PDB entry 2V83 | X-ray diffraction, 2.40 A resolution | chains B and E of the 5 polymer chains in the assembly

Chain B:
Name: Vdj recombination-activating protein 2
Organism: Mus musculus
UniProt: P21784 (RAG2_MOUSE); residue numbers follow UniProt; this construct covers 414-487
Chain sequence (82 residues; numbered 406 to 487; the number before each row is that of its first residue):
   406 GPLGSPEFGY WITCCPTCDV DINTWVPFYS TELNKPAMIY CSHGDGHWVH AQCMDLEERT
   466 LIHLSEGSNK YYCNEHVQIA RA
Not modelled in the structure: 406-408
Construct notes: expression tag (406-413)
Metal / ion sites: Zn2+ site 1: Cys419, Cys423, His455, Cys458; Zn2+ site 2: Cys446, His452, Cys478, His481
Curated features (UniProtKB/Swiss-Prot):
  - zinc finger: Trp416 to Ile484 (PHD-type)
  - binding site (Zn(2+)): Cys419, Cys423, Cys446, His452, His455, Cys458, Cys478, His481
  - mutagenesis: Tyr415 (Y415A: Abolishes binding to H3K4me3 without affecting phosphoinositide-binding), Lys440 (K440A: Binds PtdIns(4,5)P2 at wild-type level), Met443 (M443A: Abolishes binding to H3K4me3 without affecting phosphoinositide-binding), Tyr445 (Y445A/D: Still binds H3K4me3 and H3R2me2 but with reduced affinity), Trp453 (W453R: Abolishes binding to H3K4me3 without affecting phosphoinositide-binding. Impairs enzymatic activity of the RAG complex), Arg464 (R464A: Leads to a strong reduction in PtdIns(4,5)P2-binding), His468 (H468A: Leads to a strong reduction in PtdIns(4,5)P2-binding)
From the paper describing this entry:
  - mutagenesis - Y415A, M443A, W453A, W453R: abolished binding to H3K4me3
  - mutagenesis - Y445F: decreased binding to H3K4me3
  - disease-associated variants - C478Y, H481P: decreased stability (proposed by the authors, not directly observed)
  - disease-associated variants - W453R: abolished binding to K4me3
  - mutagenesis - Y415A, M443A, W453A, W453R: abolished binding to Histone H3 (chain E)
  - mutagenesis - Y445F: decreased binding to Histone H3 (chain E)
  - disease-associated variants - W416L, K440N: decreased binding to Histone H3 (chain E) (proposed by the authors, not directly observed)
  - mutagenesis - Y445A, Y445D: decreased binding to R2 and K4 methylated H3 peptides
  - mutagenesis - Y445D (3- to 4-fold): decreased binding to K4me3/R2me2

Chain E:
Name: Histone H3
Notes: fragment: h3 (1-21), biotinilated at c-terminus
UniProt: Q5TEC6 (Q5TEC6_HUMAN); residues 1-9 here correspond to UniProt positions 2-10 (UniProt number = residue number + 1)
Chain sequence (9 residues; row label = number of the first residue in the row):
     1 ARTKQTARK
Modified positions: Lys4 (n-trimethyllysine; M3L)
Curated features (UniProtKB/Swiss-Prot):
  - modified residue: Arg2 (Asymmetric dimethylarginine), Thr3 (Phosphothreonine), Lys4 (Allysine), Gln5 (5-glutamyl dopamine), Thr6 (Phosphothreonine), Arg8 (Citrulline), Lys9 (N6,N6,N6-trimethyllysine)
From the paper describing this entry:
  - post-translational modification sites: Lys4

Interface between chain B and chain E:
Pairs across the interface (33):
  Phe413(B) - Lys4(E)
  Gly414(B) - Lys4(E)
  Tyr415(B) - Lys4(E)
  Tyr415(B) - Gln5(E)  hydrogen bond
  Ser435(B) - Lys9(E)  hydrogen bond (backbone-side chain)
  Thr436(B) - Gln5(E)  hydrogen bond (side chain-backbone)
  Thr436(B) - Thr6(E)
  Thr436(B) - Ala7(E)
  Thr436(B) - Lys9(E)
  Glu437(B) - Lys9(E)  hydrogen bond (backbone-side chain)
  Leu438(B) - Lys9(E)
  Lys440(B) - Gln5(E)
  Pro441(B) - Gln5(E)
  Ala442(B) - Lys4(E)
  Ala442(B) - Gln5(E)
  Met443(B) - Thr3(E)
  Met443(B) - Lys4(E)  hydrogen bond (backbone-backbone)
  Ile444(B) - Arg2(E)
  Ile444(B) - Thr3(E)
  Tyr445(B) - Arg2(E)  hydrogen bond (backbone-backbone)
  Trp453(B) - Arg2(E)
  Trp453(B) - Thr3(E)
  Trp453(B) - Lys4(E)
  Leu466(B) - Thr3(E)
  Leu466(B) - Thr6(E)
  Ile467(B) - Thr6(E)
  Leu469(B) - Ala1(E)  hydrogen bond (backbone-backbone)
  Ser470(B) - Ala1(E)
  Ser470(B) - Thr3(E)
  Gly472(B) - Ala1(E)  hydrogen bond (backbone-backbone)
  Ser473(B) - Ala1(E)
  Asn474(B) - Ala1(E)  hydrogen bond (backbone-backbone)
  Tyr476(B) - Ala1(E)  hydrophobic

In short:
22 residues of chain B face 8 of chain E across their interface; the contacts include 9 hydrogen bonds. Among
the polar pairs are Tyr415(B)-Gln5(E), Ser435(B)-Lys9(E) and Thr436(B)-Gln5(E). From the paper: Y415A, M443A
and W453A of chain B, among others, abolish binding to H3K4me3; a modification site at Lys4(E); 11
substitutions were tested in all.
Chain B is Vdj recombination-activating protein 2 (Mus musculus) and chain E is Histone H3; the structure,
Crystal structure of RAG2-PHD finger in complex with H3K4me3 peptide, was determined by X-ray diffraction
together with 2V85, 2V86, 2V87 and 2V88 from the same study.
